PDB entry 1PIC | solution NMR | chains A and B

# Chain A
Name: Phosphatidylinositol 3-kinase
From: Homo sapiens
Notes: EC 2.7.1.137; fragment: c-terminal sh2 domain, residues 617 - 724 of p85-alpha regulatory subunit
Reference sequence: P27986 (P85A_HUMAN); residues 5-112 here correspond to UniProt positions 617-724 (UniProt number = residue number + 612)
Amino-acid sequence (112 residues; row label = number of the first residue in the row):
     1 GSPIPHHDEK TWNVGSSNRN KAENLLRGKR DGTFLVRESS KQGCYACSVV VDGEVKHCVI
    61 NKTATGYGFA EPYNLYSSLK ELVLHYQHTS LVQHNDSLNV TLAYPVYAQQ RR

# Chain B
Name: Beta-platelet-derived growth factor receptor
Notes: fragment: acetyl-ptyr-val-pro-met-leu, residues 751 - 755
Amino-acid sequence (6 residues; row label = number of the first residue in the row):
   200 XYVPML
Modified / non-standard residues: ACE (acetyl group) at position 200; Tyr201 (o-phosphotyrosine; PTR)

# Interface between chain A and chain B
Residue-residue contacts (28):
  Arg19(A) - Tyr201(B)
  Arg37(A) - Tyr201(B)
  Ser39(A) - Tyr201(B)
  Lys41(A) - Tyr201(B)
  Lys56(A) - Val202(B)
  His57(A) - ACE_200(B)
  His57(A) - Tyr201(B)
  His57(A) - Val202(B)
  Cys58(A) - Val202(B)
  Cys58(A) - Met204(B)
  Val59(A) - Tyr201(B)
  Val59(A) - Val202(B)
  Phe69(A) - Met204(B)
  Phe69(A) - Leu205(B)
  Ala70(A) - Met204(B)
  Ala70(A) - Leu205(B)
  Tyr86(A) - Leu205(B)
  Ser90(A) - Leu205(B)
  Leu91(A) - Met204(B)
  Leu91(A) - Leu205(B)
  Gln93(A) - Leu205(B)
  His94(A) - Pro203(B)
  His94(A) - Met204(B)
  His94(A) - Leu205(B)
  Asn95(A) - Val202(B)
  Asn95(A) - Pro203(B)
  Leu98(A) - Val202(B)
  Leu98(A) - Met204(B)
Also at the interface, not in a pair above, chain A (21 interface residues in all): Ala46, Val49, Glu71, Val92

# Overview
21 residues of chain A and 6 residues of chain B are in contact.
Here chain A is Phosphatidylinositol 3-kinase (Homo sapiens) and chain B is Beta-platelet-derived growth
factor receptor. Entry 1PIC (Phosphatidylinositol 3-kinase, P85-alpha subunit: C-terminal SH2 domain complexed
with a TYR751 phosphopeptide from the pdgf receptor ...) was determined by solution NMR.
